9MSE - chains D and E of the 16 polymer chains in the assembly; structure by electron microscopy, 2.70 A resolution.

Chain D (and E):
Name: Transcriptional regulator (NtrC family)
Source organism: Aquifex aeolicus VF5
Notes: chain E of this document is another copy of the same molecule, construct and numbering; everything in this record applies to it too
UniProt: O67198 (O67198_AQUAE); numbering as in UniProt (aligned over 121-387)
Chain sequence (268 residues; each row starts with the number of its first residue):
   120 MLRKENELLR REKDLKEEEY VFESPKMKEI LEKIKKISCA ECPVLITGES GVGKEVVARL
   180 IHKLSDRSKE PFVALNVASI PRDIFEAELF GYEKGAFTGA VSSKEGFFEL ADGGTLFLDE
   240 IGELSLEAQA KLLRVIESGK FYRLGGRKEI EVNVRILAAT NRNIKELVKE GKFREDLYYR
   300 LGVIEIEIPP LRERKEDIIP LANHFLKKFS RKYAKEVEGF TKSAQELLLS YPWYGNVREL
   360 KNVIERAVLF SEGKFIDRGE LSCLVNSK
Disordered / not traced: 120-137, 384-387 (chain E: 120-137, 385-387)
Sequence notes: initiating methionine (120)
Ligand contacts:
  - ATP (adenosine-5'-triphosphate), molecule 1: Tyr139, Val140, Phe141, Glu168, Ser169, Gly170, Val171, Gly172, Lys173, Glu174, Val175, Asp238, Arg313, Leu320, Phe324, Val356, Arg357, Lys360
  - ATP, molecule 2: Arg253, Glu256, Arg299
What the authors report for this chain:
  - binding site for dhsU (-60 to +30) non-template strand: Lys213
  - binding site for ATP: Arg299
  - catalytic residues: Arg299 (citing earlier work)
  - self-association interface (contacts with another copy of this molecule); pairs are residue here / residue on that copy: Glu174-Arg253 (salt bridge)

How chain D and chain E interact:
Contacting residue pairs (47; chain D residue first):
  Ser169(D) - Asp295(E)
  Glu174(D) - Arg253(E)  salt bridge
  Ala193(D) - Arg253(E)
  Ala193(D) - Tyr261(E)
  Asn195(D) - Ala249(E)
  Asn195(D) - Arg253(E)
  Ala197(D) - Lys250(E)  hydrogen bond (backbone-side chain)
  Ser198(D) - Glu205(E)
  Ser198(D) - Phe209(E)
  Pro200(D) - Glu205(E)
  Pro200(D) - Leu263(E)  hydrophobic
  Ala206(D) - Arg266(E)
  Glu207(D) - Leu263(E)
  Glu207(D) - Gly264(E)  hydrogen bond (side chain-backbone)
  Glu207(D) - Arg266(E)  salt bridge
  Tyr211(D) - Gly214(E)  hydrogen bond (side chain-backbone)
  Phe216(D) - Thr217(E)
  Thr217(D) - Thr217(E)  hydrogen bond (backbone-side chain)
  Gly218(D) - Gly214(E)
  Lys223(D) - Gly264(E)
  Lys223(D) - Arg266(E)
  Glu224(D) - Arg266(E)  hydrogen bond (backbone-side chain)
  Gly225(D) - Arg266(E)
  Phe226(D) - Arg266(E)
  Leu229(D) - Arg266(E)
  Asp238(D) - Arg253(E)  salt bridge
  Glu242(D) - Arg293(E)  salt bridge
  Asn280(D) - Asp295(E)  hydrogen bond
  Tyr332(D) - Ala159(E)
  Tyr332(D) - Cys161(E)  hydrogen bond
  Tyr353(D) - Tyr298(E)
  Gly354(D) - Tyr298(E)
  Arg357(D) - Glu256(E)  salt bridge
  Arg357(D) - Tyr298(E)
  Arg357(D) - Arg299(E)
  Glu358(D) - Tyr298(E)
  Asn361(D) - Tyr298(E)  hydrogen bond (side chain-backbone)
  Asn361(D) - Val302(E)
  Glu364(D) - Cys161(E)  hydrogen bond
  Glu364(D) - Val302(E)
  Arg365(D) - Gly301(E)  hydrogen bond (side chain-backbone)
  Arg365(D) - Val302(E)  hydrogen bond (side chain-backbone)
  Leu368(D) - Cys158(E)  hydrophobic
  Leu368(D) - Ala159(E)  hydrophobic
  Phe369(D) - Lys152(E)
  Phe369(D) - Lys155(E)
  Phe369(D) - Ile156(E)  hydrophobic
Interface residues without a listed pair, chain D (38 interface residues in all): Val192, Leu194, Ile203, Val220, Phe236, Glu239, Glu371
Interface residues without a listed pair, chain E (33 interface residues in all): Lys213, Ala215, Phe216, Arg262, Gly265, Lys288, Glu294, Ile303, Glu304

In short:
Chain D and chain E form an interface of 38 and 33 residues respectively; the contacts include 11 hydrogen
bonds and 5 salt bridges. Polar pairs include Glu174(D)-Arg253(E), Glu207(D)-Arg266(E) and
Asp238(D)-Arg253(E). Bound to chain D: ATP. The paper reports the catalytic residue Arg299(D); a binding site
for dhsU (-60 to +30) non-template strand at Lys213(D).
Chain D and chain E are both Transcriptional regulator (NtrC family) (Aquifex aeolicus VF5); the structure, de
novo SigN RNA polymerase transcription initiation intermediate with pre-catalytic bEBP state (RPi1 open ring),
was determined by electron microscopy (same publication as 9MSF, 9MSG, 9MSH and 9MSJ).
